7ZMT - chains A and C; structure by X-ray diffraction, 2.30 A resolution.

# Chain A
Name: ATP-dependent DNA helicase Q5
From: Homo sapiens
Notes: EC 3.6.4.12
UniProtKB: O94762 (RECQ5_HUMAN); numbering as in UniProt (aligned over 11-453)
Amino-acid sequence (445 residues; row label = number of the first residue in the row):
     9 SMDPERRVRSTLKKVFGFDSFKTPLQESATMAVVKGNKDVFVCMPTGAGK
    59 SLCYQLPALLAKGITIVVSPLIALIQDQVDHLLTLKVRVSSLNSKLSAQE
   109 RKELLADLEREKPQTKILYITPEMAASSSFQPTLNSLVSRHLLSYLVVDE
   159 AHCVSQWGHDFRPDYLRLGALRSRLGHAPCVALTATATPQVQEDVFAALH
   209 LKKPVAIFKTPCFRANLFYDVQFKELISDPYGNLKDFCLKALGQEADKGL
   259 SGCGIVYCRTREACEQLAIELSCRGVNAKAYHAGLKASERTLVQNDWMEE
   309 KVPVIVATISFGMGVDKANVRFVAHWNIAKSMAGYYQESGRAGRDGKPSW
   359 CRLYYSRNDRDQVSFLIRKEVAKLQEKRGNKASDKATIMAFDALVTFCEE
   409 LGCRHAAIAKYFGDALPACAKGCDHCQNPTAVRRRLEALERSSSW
Disordered / not traced: 9-10
Construct notes: expression tag (9-10)
Metal / ion sites: Zn2+: Cys411, Cys427, Cys431, Cys434

# Chain C
Name: Gluebody G5-006
From: Lama glama
Amino-acid sequence (127 residues; each row starts with the number of its first residue; numbers below 1 keep their minus sign (Ser-2 is residue -2)):
    -2 SMAQVQLVENGGGCVKAGGSLRLSCAASGSIFSINRMTWYRQAPGKEREW
    48 VAAITSGGSTNYADSVKGRFTISRDNAENTVYLQMNSLKPEDTAVYYCEA
    98 YGTYTLAPTGEGEYDDYWGQGTQVMVS
Disordered / not traced: -2 to 0
Disulfides: Cys11 forms a disulfide with the same residue of a neighbouring copy of this chain

# Chain A / chain C interface
Residue-residue contacts - 35 pairs, chain A then chain C:
  Leu33(A) - Thr106(C)
  Leu33(A) - Gly107(C)
  Ser36(A) - Glu108(C)
  Lys46(A) - Glu110(C)  salt bridge
  Gln200(A) - Tyr101(C)  hydrogen bond
  Glu201(A) - Tyr111(C)
  Phe204(A) - Tyr111(C)  hydrophobic
  Lys211(A) - Tyr98(C)
  Lys211(A) - Tyr111(C)
  Lys211(A) - Asp112(C)
  Lys211(A) - Asp113(C)  salt bridge
  Pro212(A) - Glu110(C)
  Pro212(A) - Tyr111(C)
  Pro212(A) - Asp112(C)
  Val213(A) - Glu110(C)
  Val213(A) - Tyr111(C)  hydrogen bond (backbone-backbone)
  Ala214(A) - Gly109(C)
  Ile215(A) - Tyr101(C)  hydrophobic
  Ile215(A) - Gly107(C)
  Ile215(A) - Glu108(C)
  Ile215(A) - Gly109(C)  hydrogen bond (backbone-backbone)
  Ile215(A) - Glu110(C)
  Phe216(A) - Gly107(C)
  Phe216(A) - Glu108(C)
  Lys217(A) - Tyr101(C)
  Lys217(A) - Gly107(C)  hydrogen bond (backbone-backbone)
  Pro219(A) - Pro105(C)
  Lys418(A) - Phe29(C)
  Gly421(A) - Phe29(C)
  Gly421(A) - Tyr101(C)  hydrogen bond (backbone-side chain)
  Gly421(A) - Leu103(C)
  Asp422(A) - Phe29(C)
  Ala423(A) - Leu103(C)
  Ala423(A) - Ala104(C)
  Ala423(A) - Pro105(C)
Interface residues without a listed pair, chain A (19 interface residues in all): Pro197
Interface residues without a listed pair, chain C (16 interface residues in all): Asn32, Gly99

# Summary
19 residues of chain A and 16 residues of chain C are in contact; the contacts include 5 hydrogen bonds and 2
salt bridges. Polar contacts include Lys46(A)-Glu110(C), Lys211(A)-Asp113(C) and Gln200(A)-Tyr101(C).
Cys411(A), Cys427(A), Cys431(A) and Cys434(A) coordinate Zn2+.
Here chain A is ATP-dependent DNA helicase Q5 (Homo sapiens) and chain C is Gluebody G5-006 (Lama glama).
Entry 7ZMT (Crystal structure of human RECQL5 helicase APO form in complex with engineered nanobody (Gluebody)
G5-006) was determined by X-ray diffraction.
